7JGA - chains B and E of the 20 polymer chains in the assembly; structure by electron microscopy, 3.20 A resolution.

Chain B:
Molecule: ATP synthase subunit alpha
From: Mycolicibacterium smegmatis
Notes: EC 7.1.2.2
UniProtKB: A0A0D6IV93 (A0A0D6IV93_MYCSM); residue numbers follow UniProt; this construct covers 1-548
Chain sequence (548 residues; row label = number of the first residue in the row):
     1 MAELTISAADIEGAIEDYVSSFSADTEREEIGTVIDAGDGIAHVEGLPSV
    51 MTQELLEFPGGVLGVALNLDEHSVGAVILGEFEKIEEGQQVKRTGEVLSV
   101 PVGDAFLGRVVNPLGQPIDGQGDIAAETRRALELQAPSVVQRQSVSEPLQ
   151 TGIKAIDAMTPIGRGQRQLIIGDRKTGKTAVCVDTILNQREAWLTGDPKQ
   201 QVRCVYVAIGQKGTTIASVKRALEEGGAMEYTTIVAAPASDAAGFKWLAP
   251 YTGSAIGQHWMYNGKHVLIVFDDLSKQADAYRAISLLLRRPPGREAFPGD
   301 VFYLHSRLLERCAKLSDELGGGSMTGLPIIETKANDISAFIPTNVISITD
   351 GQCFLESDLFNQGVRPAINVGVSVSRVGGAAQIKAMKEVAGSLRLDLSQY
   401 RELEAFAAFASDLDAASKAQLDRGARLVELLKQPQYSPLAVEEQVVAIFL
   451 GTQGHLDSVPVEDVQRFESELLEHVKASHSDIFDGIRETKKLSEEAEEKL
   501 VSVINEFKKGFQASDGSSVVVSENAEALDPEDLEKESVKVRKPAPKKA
Unresolved in the structure: 1-7, 23-27, 521-548
Bound ions: Mg2+: Thr179 (together with ATP)
Small-molecule neighbours:
  - ADP (adenosine-5'-diphosphate): Val374, Ser375, Arg376
  - ATP (adenosine-5'-triphosphate): Arg174, Lys175, Thr176, Gly177, Lys178, Thr179, Ala180, Gln211, Glu331, Phe360, Arg365, Pro366, Gln433, Pro434, Gln435

Chain E:
Molecule: ATP synthase subunit beta
From: Mycolicibacterium smegmatis
Notes: EC 7.1.2.2
UniProtKB: A0A0D6IU77 (A0A0D6IU77_MYCSM); residues 1-475 here = UniProt positions 1-475
Chain sequence (475 residues; numbered 1 to 475; the number before each row is that of its first residue):
     1 MTATAEKTAGRVVRITGPVVDVEFPRGSVPELFNALHAEITFGALAKTLT
    51 LEVAQHLGDSLVRCISMQPTDGLVRGVEVTDTGASISVPVGDGVKGHVFN
   101 ALGDCLDDPGYGKDFEHWSIHRKPPAFSDLEPRTEMLETGLKVVDLLTPY
   151 VRGGKIALFGGAGVGKTVLIQEMINRIARNFGGTSVFAGVGERTREGNDL
   201 WVELADANVLKDTALVFGQMDEPPGTRMRVALSALTMAEFFRDEQGQDVL
   251 LFIDNIFRFTQAGSEVSTLLGRMPSAVGYQPTLADEMGELQERITSTRGR
   301 SITSMQAVYVPADDYTDPAPATTFAHLDATTELSRAVFSKGIFPAVDPLA
   351 SSSTILDPAIVGDEHYRVAQEVIRILQRYKDLQDIIAILGIDELSEEDKQ
   401 LVNRARRIERFLSQNMMAAEQFTGQPGSTVPLKETIEAFDKLTKGEFDHL
   451 PEQAFFLIGGLDDLAKKAESLGAKL
Unresolved in the structure: 1-7, 472-475
Bound ions: Mg2+: Thr167, Glu192 (together with ADP)
Small-molecule neighbours:
  - ADP (adenosine-5'-diphosphate): Gly161, Ala162, Gly163, Val164, Gly165, Lys166, Thr167, Val168, Glu192, Arg193, Glu196, Phe338, Phe343, Pro344, Met416, Ala419, Phe422, Thr423
  - ATP: Leu356, Asp357, Tyr366

Chain B / chain E interface:
Pairs across the interface - 91 pairs, chain B then chain E:
  Val19(B) with Arg11(E)
  Gly46(B) with Arg75(E)
  Leu47(B) with Arg75(E), hydrogen bond (backbone-side chain)
  Pro48(B) with Arg75(E)
  Ser49(B) with Val74(E)
  Val50(B) with Val74(E); Arg75(E)
  Met51(B) with Phe42(E), hydrophobic; Leu73(E); Val74(E), hydrophobic
  Thr52(B) with Ile15(E); Thr70(E); Asp71(E); Gly72(E), hydrogen bond (backbone-backbone); Leu73(E), hydrogen bond (backbone-backbone)
  Gln53(B) with Asp71(E)
  Leu67(B) with Ile15(E)
  Asn68(B) with Ile15(E)
  Leu69(B) with Arg14(E); Ile15(E), hydrogen bond (backbone-backbone); Arg75(E)
  Asp70(B) with Val13(E); Arg14(E), salt bridge; Arg75(E), hydrogen bond (backbone-side chain)
  Glu71(B) with Val13(E)
  Ser73(B) with Arg75(E), hydrogen bond (backbone-side chain)
  Val74(B) with Arg75(E)
  Gly95(B) with Phe42(E)
  Glu96(B) with Phe42(E)
  Val97(B) with Phe42(E), hydrophobic; Leu45(E), hydrophobic
  Glu133(B) with Asp71(E)
  Leu134(B) with Ala44(E)
  Gln135(B) with Pro69(E); Asp221(E), hydrogen bond (side chain-backbone); Glu222(E), hydrogen bond
  Ala136(B) with Asp221(E)
  Pro137(B) with Thr194(E)
  Ser138(B) with Thr194(E)
  Val139(B) with Val98(E), hydrophobic; Leu106(E), hydrophobic; Thr194(E); Asn198(E)
  Val140(B) with Leu106(E)
  Arg142(B) with Thr194(E); Asn198(E)
  Gln143(B) with Asn198(E)
  Ser144(B) with Asn198(E), hydrogen bond; Asp199(E), hydrogen bond
  Arg167(B) with Arg193(E)
  Pro291(B) with Pro274(E), hydrophobic
  Pro292(B) with Val277(E)
  Gly293(B) with Val277(E)
  Arg294(B) with Val277(E); Asp314(E), salt bridge; Asp317(E), salt bridge
  Asp300(B) with Glu265(E)
  Phe302(B) with Met220(E), hydrophobic; Arg258(E); Gln261(E)
  Tyr303(B) with Met220(E); Asp221(E); Glu222(E); Pro223(E); Arg227(E); Glu265(E)
  Ser306(B) with Met220(E)
  Glu310(B) with Thr194(E), hydrogen bond; Met220(E)
  Ser338(B) with Ala312(E); Asp313(E)
  Thr343(B) with Ala162(E); Tyr309(E), hydrogen bond (backbone-side chain); Ala312(E)
  Asn344(B) with Tyr309(E)
  Ile346(B) with Ala162(E), hydrophobic; Arg193(E), hydrogen bond (backbone-side chain)
  Ser347(B) with Arg193(E), hydrogen bond (backbone-side chain); Met220(E); Arg258(E), hydrogen bond; Tyr309(E)
  Ile348(B) with Arg193(E), hydrogen bond (backbone-side chain); Met220(E), hydrophobic
  Thr349(B) with Arg193(E), hydrogen bond (backbone-side chain)
  Asp350(B) with Arg193(E); Arg195(E), salt bridge
  Arg376(B) with Gly163(E); Arg193(E); Arg195(E); Phe422(E)
  Val377(B) with Arg195(E)
Interface residues without a listed pair, chain B (56 interface residues in all): His72, Ala131, Gly299, Ala339, Phe340, Gly371
Interface residues without a listed pair, chain E (54 interface residues in all): Thr16, Gly17, Gly76, Asp107, Gly191, Gly197, Trp201, Val202, Phe217, Gln219, Thr268, Gly278, Pro311, Arg335, Phe338

Summary:
56 residues of chain B face 54 of chain E across their interface; the contacts include 17 hydrogen bonds and 4
salt bridges. Polar contacts include Asp70(B)-Arg14(E), Arg294(B)-Asp314(E) and Arg294(B)-Asp317(E). ADP is
bound between chain B and chain E. Chain B binds ATP.
Here chain B is ATP synthase subunit alpha and chain E is ATP synthase subunit beta, both from
Mycolicibacterium smegmatis. Entry 7JGA (Cryo-EM structure of bedaquiline-saturated Mycobacterium smegmatis
ATP synthase rotational state 3) was determined by electron microscopy, deposited together with 7JG5, 7JG6,
7JG7, 7JG8, 7JG9, 7JGB and 7JGC.
